Entry 4NXM (X-ray diffraction, 3.65 A resolution); this record covers chains A and P of the 21 polymer chains in the assembly.

Chain A:
Molecule: 16S rRNA
Organism: Thermus thermophilus
Sequence (1522 nucleotides; row label = number of the first residue in the row; note: 42 numbers in that range are skipped by the numbering (no residue carries them; nothing is unmodelled there); a row labelled like 190A-190L holds insertion residues (190A, then the next letters in order); numbering starts at 0):
     0 UUUGUUGGAG AGUUUGAUCC UGGCUCAGGG UGAACGCUGG CGGCGUGCCU AAGACAUGCA
    60 AGUCGUGCGG G
    73 CCGCGGGGUU UU
    88 ACUCCG
    95 UGGUC
   101 AGCGGCGGAC GGGUGAGUAA CGCGUGGGU
  129A G
   130 ACCUACCCGG AAGAGGGGGA CAACCCGGGG AAACUCGGGC UAAUCCCCCA UGUGGACCCG
   190 C
190A-190L CCCUUGGGGUGU
   191 GUCCAAAGGG CUUU
   216 GCCCGCUUCC GGAUGGGCCC GCGUCCCAUC AGCUAGUUGG UGGGGUAAUG GCCCACCAAG
   276 GCGACGACGG GUAGCCGGUC UGAGAGGAUG GCCGGCCACA GGGGCACUGA GACACGGGCC
   336 CCACUCCUAC GGGAGGCAGC AGUUAGGAAU CUUCCGCAAU GGGCGCAAGC CUGACGGAGC
   396 GACGCCGCUU GGAGGAAGAA GCCCUUCGGG GUGUAAACUC CUGAA
   442 CCCGGGACGA AACCCCCGAC GA
   474 GGGGACUGAC GGUACCGGG
   494 GUAAUAGCGC CGGCCAACUC CGUGCCAGCA GCCGCGGUAA UACGGAGGGC GCGAGCGUUA
   554 CCCGGAUUCA CUGGGCGUAA AGGGCGUGUA GGCGGCCUGG GGCGUCCCAU GUGAAAGACC
   614 ACGGCUCAAC CGUGGGGGAG CGUGGGAUAC GCUCAGGCUA GACGGUGGGA GAGGGUGGUG
   674 GAAUUCCCGG AGUAGCGGUG AAAUGCGCAG AUACCGGGAG GAACGCCGAU GGCGAAGGCA
   734 GCCACCUGGU CCACCCGUGA CGCUGAGGCG CGAAAGCGUG GGGAGCAAAC CGGAUUAGAU
   794 ACCCGGGUAG UCCACGCCCU AAACGAUGCG CGCUAGGUCU CUGGGUCU
   848 CCUGGGGGCC GAAGCUAACG CGUUAAGCGC GCCGCCUGGG GAGUACGGCC GCAAGGCUGA
   908 AACUCAAAGG AAUUGACGGG GGCCCGCACA AGCGGUGGAG CAUGUGGUUU AAUUCGAAGX
   968 AACGCGAAGA ACCUUACCAG GCCUUGACAU GCUAGG
 1003A G
  1004 AACCCGGGUG AAAGCCUGGG GUGCCCC
1030A-1030D GCGA
  1031 GGGGAGCCCU AGCACAGGUG CUGCAUGGCC GUCGUCAGCU CGUGCCGUGA GGUGUUGGGU
  1091 UAAGUCCCGC AACGAGCGCA ACCCCCGCCG UUAGUUGCCA GCGGUUCGGC CGGGCACUCU
  1151 AACGGGACUG CCCGCGAAA
  1171 GCGGGAGGAA GGAGGGGACG ACGUCUGGUC AGCAUGGCCC UUACGGCCUG GGCGACACAC
  1231 GUGCUACAAU GCCCACUACA AAGCGAUGCC ACCCGGCAAC GGGGAGCUAA UCGCAAAAAG
  1291 GUGGGCCCAG UUCGGAUUGG GGUCUGCAAC CCGACCCCAU GAAGCCGGAA UCGCUAGUAA
  1351 UCGCGGAUCA G
 1361A C
  1362 CAUGCCGCGG UGAAUACGUU CCCGGGCCUU GUACACACXG CCXGUXACGC CAUGGGAGCG
  1422 GGCUCUACCC GAAGUCGCCG GG
  1446 AGCCUACGGG
  1459 CAGGCGCCGA GGGUAGGGCC CGUGACUGGG GCGAAGUCGU AACAAGGUAG CUGUACCGGA
  1519 AGGUGCGGCU GGAUCCACUC CUUUCU
Unresolved in the structure: 0-4, 1534-1538
Modified positions: PSU (pseudouridine-5'-monophosphate) at position 516, M2G (N2-dimethylguanosine-5'-monophosphate) at position 966, 5MC (5-methylcytidine-5'-monophosphate) at position 967, 2MG (2N-methylguanosine-5'-monophosphate) at position 1207, 5MC (5-methylcytidine-5'-monophosphate) at position 1400, 4OC (4n,o2'-methylcytidine-5'-monophosphate) at position 1402, 5MC (5-methylcytidine-5'-monophosphate) at position 1404, 5MC (5-methylcytidine-5'-monophosphate) at position 1407, UR3 (3-methyluridine-5'-monophoshate) at position 1498, MA6 (6N-dimethyladenosine-5'-monophoshate) at position 1518, MA6 (6N-dimethyladenosine-5'-monophoshate) at position 1519, PSU (pseudouridine-5'-monophosphate) at position 1540, PSU (pseudouridine-5'-monophosphate) at position 1541
Bound ions: Mg2+ site 1 near U5 (its only coordinating residue here); Mg2+ site 2: G11, U12, G22; Mg2+ site 3 near G21 (its only coordinating residue here); Mg2+ site 4: C48, G115; Mg2+ site 5 near A59 (its only coordinating residue here); Mg2+ site 6: G61, G105; Mg2+ site 7 near C89 (its only coordinating residue here); Mg2+ site 8 near C92 (its only coordinating residue here); Mg2+ site 9 near U98 (its only coordinating residue here); Mg2+ site 10 near G107 (its only coordinating residue here); Mg2+ site 11 near G113 (its only coordinating residue here); Mg2+ site 12 near G117 (its only coordinating residue here); 99 more Mg2+ sites not listed

Chain P:
Protein: ribosomal protein S16
Organism: Thermus thermophilus
UniProt: Q5SJH3 (RS16_THET8); numbering as in UniProt (aligned over 1-88)
Amino-acid sequence (88 residues; numbered 1 to 88; the number before each row is that of its first residue):
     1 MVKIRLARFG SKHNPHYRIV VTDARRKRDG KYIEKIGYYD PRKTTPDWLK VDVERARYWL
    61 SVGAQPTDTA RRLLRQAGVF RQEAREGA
Unresolved in the structure: 84-88

Interface between chain A and chain P:
Contacting residue pairs (88):
  C43(A) - Lys12(P)  phosphate contact
  C43(A) - His13(P)  phosphate contact
  G44(A) - Ser11(P)  phosphate contact
  G44(A) - Lys12(P)  hydrogen bond to the phosphate
  C110(A) - Arg25(P)  hydrogen bond to the sugar
  G112(A) - Lys27(P)  phosphate contact
  A134(A) - Met1(P)  base contact
  A134(A) - Arg25(P)  base contact
  C135(A) - Met1(P)  hydrogen bond to the base
  C136(A) - Met1(P)  sugar contact
  C136(A) - Val62(P)  base contact
  C136(A) - Gly63(P)  hydrogen bond to the sugar
  C136(A) - Gln65(P)  hydrogen bond to the sugar
  C137(A) - Ser61(P)  hydrogen bond to the sugar
  C137(A) - Gly63(P)  sugar contact
  G227(A) - Val62(P)  hydrogen bond to the base
  A228(A) - Val2(P)  sugar contact
  A228(A) - Tyr58(P)  sugar contact
  A228(A) - Trp59(P)  phosphate contact
  A228(A) - Val62(P)  sugar contact
  U229(A) - Asp23(P)  sugar contact
  U229(A) - Ile33(P)  sugar contact
  U229(A) - Trp59(P)  phosphate contact
  G230(A) - Asp23(P)  sugar contact
  G230(A) - Arg25(P)  sugar contact
  G309(A) - Lys27(P)  phosphate contact
  G309(A) - Gly30(P)  phosphate contact
  G309(A) - Lys31(P)  phosphate contact
  G310(A) - Arg26(P)  salt bridge to the phosphate
  G310(A) - Lys27(P)  salt bridge to the phosphate
  G310(A) - Gly30(P)  phosphate contact
  G310(A) - Lys31(P)  hydrogen bond to the phosphate
  C311(A) - Arg26(P)  salt bridge to the phosphate
  A374(A) - Tyr17(P)  sugar contact
  U375(A) - Leu6(P)  phosphate contact
  U375(A) - Tyr17(P)  sugar contact
  U375(A) - Arg28(P)  hydrogen bond to the base
  U375(A) - Thr69(P)  hydrogen bond to the phosphate
  G376(A) - Arg5(P)  hydrogen bond to the phosphate
  G376(A) - Leu6(P)  hydrogen bond to the phosphate
  G376(A) - Arg28(P)  sugar contact
  G376(A) - Thr67(P)  hydrogen bond to the phosphate
  G377(A) - Lys3(P)  salt bridge to the phosphate
  G377(A) - Arg5(P)  salt bridge to the phosphate
  G377(A) - Ala24(P)  sugar contact
  C390(A) - Arg28(P)  hydrogen bond to the phosphate
  G391(A) - Arg8(P)  hydrogen bond to the phosphate
  G391(A) - Arg28(P)  salt bridge to the phosphate
  G392(A) - Arg8(P)  salt bridge to the phosphate
  G392(A) - Lys12(P)  phosphate contact
  G392(A) - His13(P)  hydrogen bond to the phosphate
  A393(A) - Lys12(P)  salt bridge to the phosphate
  A393(A) - His13(P)  salt bridge to the phosphate
  C449(A) - Arg42(P)  base contact
  C449(A) - Lys43(P)  phosphate contact
  G450(A) - Pro15(P)  sugar contact
  G450(A) - Pro41(P)  sugar contact
  G450(A) - Arg42(P)  sugar contact
  G450(A) - Lys43(P)  salt bridge to the phosphate
  A452(A) - Lys43(P)  salt bridge to the phosphate
  A452(A) - Arg72(P)  hydrogen bond to the sugar
  A453(A) - Asp68(P)  hydrogen bond to the sugar
  C454(A) - Asp68(P)  sugar contact
  G462(A) - Gln82(P)  hydrogen bond to the base
  A463(A) - Arg75(P)  salt bridge to the phosphate
  A463(A) - Phe80(P)  sugar contact
  A463(A) - Arg81(P)  phosphate contact
  A463(A) - Gln82(P)  hydrogen bond to the sugar
  G474(A) - Arg75(P)  salt bridge to the phosphate
  G474(A) - Arg81(P)  hydrogen bond to the phosphate
  G474(A) - Glu83(P)  sugar contact
  G475(A) - Arg81(P)  salt bridge to the phosphate
  C483(A) - His13(P)  base contact
  A608(A) - Arg18(P)  hydrogen bond to the phosphate
  A609(A) - Arg18(P)  salt bridge to the phosphate
  G617(A) - Thr44(P)  sugar contact
  C623(A) - Ser11(P)  sugar contact
  C624(A) - Phe9(P)  phosphate contact
  C624(A) - Ser11(P)  sugar contact
  C624(A) - Asn14(P)  sugar contact
  C624(A) - His16(P)  sugar contact
  G625(A) - Phe9(P)  phosphate contact
  G625(A) - His16(P)  sugar contact
  U626(A) - Arg18(P)  salt bridge to the phosphate
  U626(A) - Lys35(P)  salt bridge to the phosphate
  U626(A) - Tyr38(P)  phosphate contact
  G627(A) - Lys35(P)  salt bridge to the phosphate
  G627(A) - Lys50(P)  salt bridge to the phosphate
Other interface residues (no listed pair), chain A (46 interface residues in all): G111, G231, G378, A451, A607
Other interface residues (no listed pair), chain P (51 interface residues in all): Gly10, Asp29, Tyr32, Tyr39, Gly78

Summary:
Chain A and chain P form an interface of 46 and 51 residues respectively, with 22 hydrogen bonds and 19 salt
bridges. Among the polar pairs are C135(A)-Met1(P), G227(A)-Val62(P) and U375(A)-Arg28(P). The Mg2+ site 2 is
built by G11(A), U12(A) and G22(A).
Here chain A is 16S rRNA and chain P is ribosomal protein S16, both from Thermus thermophilus. Entry 4NXM
(Crystal Structure of the 30S ribosomal subunit from a GidB (RsmG) mutant of Thermus thermophilus (HB8)) was
determined by X-ray diffraction.
